7UZZ - chains G and D of the 11 polymer chains in the assembly; structure by electron microscopy, 4.45 A resolution (low resolution: residue-level contacts below are approximate; hydrogen-bond / salt-bridge calls are withheld).

Chain G:
Molecule: 37-nt RNA strand
Organism: Staphylococcus epidermidis RP62A
Notes: fragment: Staphylococcus epidermidis RP62A CRISPR RNA: Repeat plus Spacer sequence 1
Sequence (37 nucleotides; each row starts with the number of its first residue):
     1 ACGAGAACAC GUAUGCCGAA GUAUAUAAAU CAUCAGU
Not modelled in the structure: 31-37

Chain D:
Protein: CRISPR system Cms endoribonuclease Csm3
Organism: Staphylococcus epidermidis RP62A
UniProtKB: Q5HK91 (Q5HK91_STAEQ); numbering as in UniProt (aligned over 1-214)
Amino-acid sequence (214 residues; each row starts with the number of its first residue):
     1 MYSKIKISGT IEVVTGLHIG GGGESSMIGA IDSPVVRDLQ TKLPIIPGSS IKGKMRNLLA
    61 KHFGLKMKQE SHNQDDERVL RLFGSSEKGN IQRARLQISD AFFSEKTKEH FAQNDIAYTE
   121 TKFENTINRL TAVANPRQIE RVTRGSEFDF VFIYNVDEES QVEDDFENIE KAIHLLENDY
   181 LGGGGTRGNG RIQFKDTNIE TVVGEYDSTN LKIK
Not modelled in the structure: 1, 24-31, 209-214

Interface between chain G and chain D:
Contacting residue pairs (27):
  A23(G) / Ser-85(D)
  A23(G) / Ser-86(D)
  U24(G) / Lys-52(D)
  U24(G) / Arg-56(D)
  U24(G) / Gly-84(D)
  U24(G) / Ser-85(D)
  U24(G) / Glu-87(D)
  A25(G) / Lys-52(D)
  A25(G) / Arg-56(D)
  U26(G) / Gly-53(D)
  U26(G) / Lys-54(D)
  U26(G) / Asn-57(D)
  A27(G) / Ile-19(D)
  A27(G) / Gly-20(D)
  A27(G) / Gly-21(D)
  A27(G) / Ser-49(D)
  A27(G) / Ser-50(D)
  A28(G) / Ile-19(D)
  A28(G) / Gly-182(D)
  A28(G) / Gly-183(D)
  A29(G) / Gly-182(D)
  A29(G) / Gly-183(D)
  A29(G) / Gly-184(D)
  A29(G) / Gly-185(D)
  U30(G) / Arg-137(D)
  U30(G) / Thr-186(D)
  U30(G) / Arg-187(D)
Other interface residues (no listed pair), chain D (26 interface residues in all): His-18, Pro-47, Phe-83, Ala-94, Thr-126

In short:
The interface between chain G and chain D involves 8 residues on one side and 26 on the other.
Chain G is a 37-nt RNA strand and chain D is CRISPR system Cms endoribonuclease Csm3, both from Staphylococcus
epidermidis RP62A; the structure, Staphylococcus epidermidis RP62a CRISPR tall effector complex, was
determined by electron microscopy together with 7UZW, 7UZX, 7UZY, 7V00, 7V01 and 7V02 from the same study.
